PDB entry 8SIN | electron microscopy, 6.80 A resolution (low resolution: residue-level contacts below are approximate; hydrogen-bond / salt-bridge calls are withheld) | chains C and F of the 8 polymer chains in the assembly

== Chain C ==
Protein: Potassium voltage-gated channel subfamily KQT member 1
From: Homo sapiens
Reference sequence: P51787 (KCNQ1_HUMAN); residues 76-620 here = UniProt positions 76-620
Sequence (557 residues; each row starts with the number of its first residue):
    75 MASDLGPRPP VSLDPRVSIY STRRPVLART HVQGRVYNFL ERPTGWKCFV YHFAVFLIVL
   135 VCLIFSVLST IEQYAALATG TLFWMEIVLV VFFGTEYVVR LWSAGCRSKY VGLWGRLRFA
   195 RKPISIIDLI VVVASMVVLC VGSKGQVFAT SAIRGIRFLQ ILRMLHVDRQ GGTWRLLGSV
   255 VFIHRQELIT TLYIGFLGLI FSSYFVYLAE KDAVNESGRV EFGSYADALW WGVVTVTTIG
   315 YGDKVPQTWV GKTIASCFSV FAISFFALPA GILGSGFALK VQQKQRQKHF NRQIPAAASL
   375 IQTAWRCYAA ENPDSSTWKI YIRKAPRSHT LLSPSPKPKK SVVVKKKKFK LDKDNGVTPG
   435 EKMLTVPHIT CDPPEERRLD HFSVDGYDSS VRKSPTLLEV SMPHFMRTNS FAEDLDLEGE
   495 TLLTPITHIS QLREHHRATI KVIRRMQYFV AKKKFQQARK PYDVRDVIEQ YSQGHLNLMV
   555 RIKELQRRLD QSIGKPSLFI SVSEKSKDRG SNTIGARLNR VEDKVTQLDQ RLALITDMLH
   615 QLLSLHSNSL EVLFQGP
Not modelled in the structure: 75-103, 397-505, 569-631
Construct notes: initiating methionine (75); expression tag (621-631)
UniProt features mapped onto this chain:
  - region: Met-238 to Gly-246 (Interaction with KCNE3), Ala-370 to Tyr-382 (Interaction with CALM), Lys-515 to Phe-529 (Interaction with CALM), Pro-535 to Leu-572 (Interaction with KCNE1 C-terminus), Ile-588 to Leu-616 (Interaction with AKAP9), Gly-589 to His-620 (C-terminal assembly domain (tetramerization))
  - binding site (a 1,2-diacyl-sn-glycero-3-phospho-(1D-myo-inositol-4,5-bisphosphate)): Gln-244
  - modified residue (Phosphoserine): Ser-407, Ser-409
  - glycosylation: Asn-289 (N-linked (GlcNAc...) asparagine)
  - natural variant: Tyr-111 (Y111C: In LQT1; uncertain significance), Glu-115 (E115G: In LQT1), Pro-117 (P117L: In LQT1; uncertain significance), Cys-122 (C122Y: In LQT1), Phe-127 (F127L: In LQT1; uncertain significance), Val-133 (V133I: In LQT1), Leu-134 (L134P: In LQT1; uncertain significance), Cys-136 (C136F: In LQT1), Leu-137 (L137F: In LQT1; uncertain significance), Ser-140 (S140G: In ATFB3), Thr-144 (T144A: In LQT1; uncertain significance), Glu-146 (E146K: In LQT1; uncertain significance), 154 further natural variant entries in UniProt
  - mutagenesis: Arg-231 (R231A: Strongly inhibits SLC5A3 transporter activity), Val-324 (V324L: Has a voltage-gated potassium channel activity. Inhibition of voltage-gated potassium channel activity by KCNE4), Lys-326 (K326R: Has a voltage-gated potassium channel activity. Disrupts KCNE4-mediated voltage-gated potassium channel activity inhibition), Thr-327 (T327V: Has a voltage-gated potassium channel activity. Disrupts KCNE4-mediated voltage-gated potassium channel activity inhibition), Ile-328 (I328L: Has a voltage-gated potassium channel activity. Inhibition of voltage-gated potassium channel activity by KCNE4), Ser-338 (S338C: Inhibits voltage-gated potassium channel activity), Phe-340 (F340C: Inhibits voltage-gated potassium channel activity), Ile-375 (I375D: Reduced protein expression, probably due to misfolding and proteasomal degradation. No detectable electrophysiological activity. Reduced electrophysiological activity in the presence of KCNE1), Val-516 (V516D: Reduced protein expression, probably due to misfolding and proteasomal degradation. Significantly reduced electrophysiological activity ...), Lys-526 (K526N: Decreased interaction with PIP2 and calmodulin/CALM in the presence of calcium. Insensitive to gating modulation by calcified CALM. Impaired IKS current ...), Lys-527 (K527N: Decreased interaction with PIP2 and calmodulin/CALM in the presence of calcium. Decreased interaction with PIP2 and CALM in the presence of calcium; when associated with N-526 ...), Gly-589 (G589M: No effect), 4 further mutagenesis entries in UniProt

== Chain F ==
Protein: Calmodulin-1
From: Homo sapiens
Reference sequence: P0DP23 (CALM1_HUMAN); residues 1-149 here = UniProt positions 1-149
Sequence (149 residues; numbered 1 to 149; the number before each row is that of its first residue):
     1 MADQLTEEQI AEFKEAFSLF DKDGDGTITT KELGTVMRSL GQNPTEAELQ DMINEVDADG
    61 NGTIDFPEFL TMMARKMKDT DSEEEIREAF RVFDKDGNGY ISAAELRHVM TNLGEKLTDE
   121 EVDEMIREAD IDGDGQVNYE EFVQMMTAK
Not modelled in the structure: 1-5
UniProt features mapped onto this chain:
  - binding site (Ca(2+)): Asp-21, Asp-23, Asp-25, Thr-27, Glu-32, Asp-57, Asp-59, Asn-61, Thr-63, Glu-68, Asp-94, Asp-96, Asn-98, Tyr-100, Glu-105, Asp-130, Asp-132, Asp-134, Gln-136, Glu-141
  - modified residue: Ala-2 (N-acetylalanine), Lys-22 (N6-acetyllysine), Thr-45 (Phosphothreonine), Ser-82 (Phosphoserine), Lys-95 (N6-acetyllysine), Tyr-100 (Phosphotyrosine), Ser-102 (Phosphoserine), Thr-111 (Phosphothreonine), Lys-116 (N6,N6,N6-trimethyllysine), Tyr-139 (Phosphotyrosine)
  - cross-link: Lys-22 (Glycyl lysine isopeptide (Lys-Gly) (interchain with G-Cter in SUMO2))
  - natural variant: Asn-54 (N54I: In CPVT4), Phe-90 (F90L: In LQT14), Asn-98 (N98S: In CPVT4), Asp-130 (D130G: In LQT14), Glu-141 (E141G: In LQT14; E141V: In LQT14), Phe-142 (F142L: In LQT14)

== Chain C / chain F interface ==
Pairs across the interface - 7 pairs, chain C then chain F:
  Asn-365(C) / Ala-58(F)
  Asn-365(C) / Asp-59(F)
  Asn-365(C) / Gly-60(F)
  Arg-366(C) / Asp-57(F)
  Arg-366(C) / Gly-60(F)
  Ile-368(C) / Asp-59(F)
  Pro-369(C) / Gly-60(F)

== Overview ==
The chain C/chain F interface involves 4 residues from each chain. UniProt lists residue binding
1,2-diacyl-sn-glycero-3-phospho-(1D-myo-inositol-4,5-bisphosphate) Gln-244(C) and 16 mutagenesis sites on
chain C; 20 Ca2+-binding residues on chain F.
Chain C is Potassium voltage-gated channel subfamily KQT member 1 and chain F is Calmodulin-1, both from Homo
sapiens; the structure, KCNQ1 with voltage sensor in the down conformation, was determined by electron
microscopy (same publication as 8SIK and 8SIM).
